9LNV - chains A and E of the 6 polymer chains in the assembly; structure by X-ray diffraction, 2.67 A resolution.

[Chain A]
Name: Detyrosinated tubulin alpha-1B chain
Organism: Sus scrofa
UniProtKB: Q2XVP4 (TBA1B_PIG); numbering as in UniProt (aligned over 1-450)
Sequence (450 residues; numbered 1 to 450; the number before each row is that of its first residue):
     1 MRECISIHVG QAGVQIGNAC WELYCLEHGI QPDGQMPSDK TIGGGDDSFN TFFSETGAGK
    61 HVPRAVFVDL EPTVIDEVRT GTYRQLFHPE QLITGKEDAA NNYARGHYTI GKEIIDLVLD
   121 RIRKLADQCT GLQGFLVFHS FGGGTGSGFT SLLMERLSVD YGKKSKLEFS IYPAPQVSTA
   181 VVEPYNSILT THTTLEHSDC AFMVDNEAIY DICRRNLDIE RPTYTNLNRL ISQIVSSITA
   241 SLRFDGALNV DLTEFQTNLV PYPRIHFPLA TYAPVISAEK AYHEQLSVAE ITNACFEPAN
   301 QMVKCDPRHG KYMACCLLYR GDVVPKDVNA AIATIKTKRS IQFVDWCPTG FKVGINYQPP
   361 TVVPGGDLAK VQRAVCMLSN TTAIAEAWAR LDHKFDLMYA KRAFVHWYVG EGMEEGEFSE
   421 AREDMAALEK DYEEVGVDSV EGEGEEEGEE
Not modelled in the structure: 440-450
Ion coordination: Ca2+: Asp39, Thr41, Gly44, Asp47, Glu55
Residues lining bound ligands: GTP (guanosine-5'-triphosphate): Gly10, Gln11, Ala12, Gln15, Ile16, Asp69, Asp98, Ala99, Ala100, Asn101, Ser140, Gly142, Gly143, Gly144, Thr145, Ile171, Val177, Ser178, Thr179, Glu183, Asn206, Tyr224, Leu227, Asn228, Ile231
UniProt features mapped onto this chain:
  - motif: Met1 to Cys4 (MREC motif)
  - active site: Glu254
  - binding site (GTP): Gly10, Gln11, Ala12, Gln15, Glu71, Ala99, Ser140, Gly143, Gly144, Thr145, Gly146, Thr179, Glu183, Asn206, Tyr224, Asn228, Leu252
  - binding site (Mg(2+)): Glu71
  - modified residue: Lys40 (N6,N6,N6-trimethyllysine), Ser48 (Phosphoserine), Ser232 (Phosphoserine), Tyr282 (3'-nitrotyrosine), Arg339 (Omega-N-methylarginine), Ser439 (Phosphoserine), Glu443 (5-glutamyl polyglutamate), Glu445 (5-glutamyl polyglutamate)
  - cross-link (Glycyl lysine isopeptide (Lys-Gly)): Lys326 (interchain with G-Cter in ubiquitin), Lys370 (interchain with G-Cter in ubiquitin)

[Chain E]
Name: Stathmin-4
Organism: Mus musculus
UniProtKB: P63042 (STMN4_MOUSE); residues 5-145 here correspond to UniProt positions 49-189 (UniProt number = residue number + 44)
Sequence (143 residues; each row starts with the number of its first residue):
     3 MADMEVIELN KCTSGQSFEV ILKPPSFDGV PEFNASLPRR RDPSLEEIQK KLEAAEERRK
    63 YQEAELLKHL AEKREHEREV IQKAIEENNN FIKMAKEKLA QKMESNKENR EAHLAAMLER
   123 LQEKDKHAEE VRKNKELKEE ASR
Not modelled in the structure: 3-5, 29-43, 141-145
Construct notes: initiating methionine (3); expression tag (4)

[Chain A / chain E interface]
Pairs across the interface (56):
  Tyr108(A) - Leu54(E)  hydrophobic
  Tyr108(A) - Ala57(E)  hydrophobic
  Tyr108(A) - Arg61(E)
  Thr109(A) - Arg61(E)  hydrogen bond
  Lys112(A) - Glu58(E)  salt bridge
  Leu152(A) - Leu54(E)  hydrophobic
  Arg156(A) - Leu47(E)
  Arg156(A) - Gln51(E)
  Val159(A) - Pro45(E)
  Val159(A) - Ser46(E)
  Val159(A) - Leu47(E)
  His197(A) - Pro45(E)
  Asp245(A) - Cys14(E)
  Asp245(A) - Ser16(E)
  Gly246(A) - Cys14(E)
  Ala247(A) - Asn12(E)
  Ala247(A) - Ser19(E)
  Leu248(A) - Ser19(E)
  Pro325(A) - Gln18(E)
  Pro325(A) - Phe20(E)  hydrophobic
  Asn329(A) - Val8(E)
  Asn329(A) - Phe20(E)
  Ile332(A) - Val22(E)  hydrophobic
  Ile332(A) - Leu24(E)  hydrophobic
  Asp345(A) - Pro27(E)
  Asp345(A) - Ser28(E)  hydrogen bond (backbone-backbone)
  Trp346(A) - Pro27(E)
  Cys347(A) - Pro27(E)
  Pro348(A) - Lys25(E)
  Pro348(A) - Pro27(E)
  Thr349(A) - Ile23(E)
  Thr349(A) - Leu24(E)  hydrogen bond (backbone-backbone)
  Thr349(A) - Lys25(E)  hydrogen bond (backbone-backbone)
  Gly350(A) - Val22(E)
  Gly350(A) - Ile23(E)
  Phe351(A) - Glu21(E)
  Phe351(A) - Val22(E)  hydrogen bond (backbone-backbone)
  Lys352(A) - Phe20(E)
  Lys352(A) - Glu21(E)  salt bridge
  Val353(A) - Ser19(E)
  Val353(A) - Phe20(E)  hydrogen bond (backbone-backbone)
  Gly354(A) - Gln18(E)
  Ile355(A) - Ser16(E)
  Ile355(A) - Gly17(E)
  Ile355(A) - Gln18(E)  hydrogen bond (backbone-backbone)
  Asn356(A) - Ser16(E)
  Tyr357(A) - Thr15(E)
  Tyr357(A) - Ser16(E)  hydrogen bond (backbone-backbone)
  Tyr357(A) - Gly17(E)
  Tyr357(A) - Gln18(E)  hydrogen bond
  Val409(A) - Gln64(E)
  Glu411(A) - Arg61(E)  hydrogen bond (backbone-side chain)
  Gly412(A) - Ala57(E)
  Gly412(A) - Arg60(E)  hydrogen bond (backbone-side chain)
  Gly412(A) - Arg61(E)
  Glu414(A) - Arg60(E)  salt bridge
Interface residues without a listed pair, chain A (41 interface residues in all): His107, Glu155, Ser158, Glu196, Val324, Val328, Lys336, Gln358, Gly410, Met413
Interface residues without a listed pair, chain E (30 interface residues in all): Pro26, Asp44, Ile50, Lys53

[In short]
Chain A and chain E form an interface of 41 and 30 residues respectively, with 11 hydrogen bonds and 3 salt
bridges. Polar contacts include Lys112(A)-Glu58(E), Lys352(A)-Glu21(E) and Glu414(A)-Arg60(E). Chain A binds
GTP.
Chain A is Detyrosinated tubulin alpha-1B chain (Sus scrofa) and chain E is Stathmin-4 (Mus musculus); the
structure, Crystal structure of T2R-TTL-YQVB6 Complex, was determined by X-ray diffraction.
